PDB entry 9FP5 | electron microscopy, 2.50 A resolution | chains A and B of the 4 polymer chains in the assembly

== Chain A ==
Molecule: Capsid protein VP1
Organism: Coxsackievirus A9
Reference sequence: P21404 (POLG_CXA9); residues 1-299 here correspond to UniProt positions 569-867 (UniProt number = residue number + 568)
Sequence (299 residues; each row starts with the number of its first residue):
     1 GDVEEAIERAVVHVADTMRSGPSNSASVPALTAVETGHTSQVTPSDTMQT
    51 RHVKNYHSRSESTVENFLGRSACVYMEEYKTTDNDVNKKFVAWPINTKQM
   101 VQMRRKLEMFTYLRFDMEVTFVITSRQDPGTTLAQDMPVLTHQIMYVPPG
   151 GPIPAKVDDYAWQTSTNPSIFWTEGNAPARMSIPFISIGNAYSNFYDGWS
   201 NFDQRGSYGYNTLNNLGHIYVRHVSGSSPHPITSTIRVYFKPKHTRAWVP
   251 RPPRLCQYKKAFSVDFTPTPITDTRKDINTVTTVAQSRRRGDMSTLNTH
Disordered / not traced: 1, 8-10, 284-299
Sequence notes: variant Val11 (Arg579 in P21404), Val12 (Cys580 in P21404), His13 (Thr581 in P21404), Ser20 (Thr588 in P21404), Asn84 (Lys652 in P21404), Asp85 (His653 in P21404), His142 (Arg710 in P21404)
Swiss-Prot annotation at these positions:
  - motif: Arg290 to Asp292 (Cell attachment site)
  - site: His299 (Cleavage)

== Chain B ==
Molecule: Capsid protein VP2
Organism: Coxsackievirus A9
Reference sequence: P21404 (POLG_CXA9); residues 1-261 here correspond to UniProt positions 70-330 (UniProt number = residue number + 69)
Sequence (261 residues; numbered 1 to 261; the number before each row is that of its first residue):
     1 SPTVEECGYSDRVRSITLGNSTITTQECANVVVGYGRWPTYLRDDEATAE
    51 DQPTQPDVATCRFYTLDSIKWEKGSVGWWWKFPEALSDMGLFGQNMQYHY
   101 LGRAGYTIHVQCNASKFHQGCLLVVCVPEAEMGGAVVGQAFSATAMANGD
   151 KAYEFTSATQSDQTKVQTAIHNAGMGVGVGNLTIYPHQWINLRTNNSATI
   201 VMPYINSVPMDNMFRHYNFTLMVIPFVKLDYADTASTYVPITVTVAPMCA
   251 EYNGLRLAQAQ
Disordered / not traced: 1-9, 261
Sequence notes: variant Val110 (Leu179 in P21404)
Swiss-Prot annotation at these positions:
  - site: Gln261 (Cleavage)

== Interface between chain A and chain B ==
Residue-residue contacts - 89 pairs, chain A then chain B:
  Val34(A) - Trp189(B)
  Glu35(A) - Gln188(B)
  Glu35(A) - Trp189(B)
  Glu35(A) - Asn191(B)  hydrogen bond
  Glu35(A) - Thr194(B)  hydrogen bond
  Glu35(A) - Asn195(B)
  Thr36(A) - Ala29(B)
  Thr36(A) - Asn30(B)
  Thr36(A) - Val32(B)
  Thr36(A) - Gln188(B)  hydrogen bond (backbone-side chain)
  Thr111(A) - Glu129(B)
  Tyr112(A) - Glu129(B)  hydrogen bond
  Tyr112(A) - Asn206(B)
  Tyr112(A) - Ser207(B)
  Asn190(A) - Ser207(B)  hydrogen bond (backbone-backbone)
  Asn190(A) - Val208(B)
  Asn190(A) - Pro209(B)
  Ala191(A) - Ser207(B)
  Phe195(A) - Glu129(B)
  Phe195(A) - Glu131(B)
  Tyr196(A) - Glu129(B)
  Tyr196(A) - Glu131(B)
  Tyr196(A) - His216(B)
  Asp197(A) - Lys81(B)  salt bridge
  Asp197(A) - Glu129(B)  hydrogen bond (backbone-side chain)
  Asp197(A) - Ala130(B)
  Asp197(A) - Glu131(B)
  Asp197(A) - His216(B)  hydrogen bond (backbone-side chain)
  Asp197(A) - Tyr217(B)  hydrogen bond (backbone-backbone)
  Gly198(A) - Arg215(B)
  Trp199(A) - Phe141(B)
  Trp199(A) - Ser142(B)
  Trp199(A) - Ala143(B)  hydrophobic
  Trp199(A) - Met146(B)  hydrophobic
  Trp199(A) - Arg215(B)  hydrogen bond (backbone-backbone)
  Trp199(A) - Tyr217(B)
  Ser200(A) - Arg215(B)  hydrogen bond (backbone-side chain)
  Asn201(A) - Arg215(B)
  Phe202(A) - Tyr100(B)  hydrophobic
  Phe202(A) - Asn212(B)
  Phe202(A) - Arg215(B)
  Phe202(A) - Ala260(B)
  Gln204(A) - Glu84(B)  hydrogen bond
  Gln204(A) - Ala143(B)
  Gln204(A) - Phe214(B)  hydrogen bond (side chain-backbone)
  Gln204(A) - Tyr217(B)
  Tyr208(A) - Glu131(B)
  Tyr208(A) - Met132(B)  hydrogen bond (side chain-backbone)
  Tyr208(A) - Phe141(B)  hydrophobic
  Tyr208(A) - Met146(B)  hydrophobic
  Gly209(A) - Glu131(B)
  Tyr210(A) - Glu131(B)
  Val249(A) - Tyr35(B)
  Val249(A) - Pro128(B)  hydrophobic
  Pro250(A) - Ile184(B)
  Pro250(A) - Tyr185(B)
  Arg251(A) - Pro128(B)  hydrogen bond (side chain-backbone)
  Arg251(A) - Glu129(B)  hydrogen bond (side chain-backbone)
  Arg251(A) - Tyr185(B)
  Pro252(A) - Val177(B)
  Pro252(A) - Asn181(B)
  Pro252(A) - Ile184(B)
  Pro252(A) - Tyr185(B)
  Pro253(A) - Val177(B)
  Arg254(A) - Gly176(B)
  Leu255(A) - Gly176(B)  hydrogen bond (backbone-backbone)
  Leu255(A) - Gly178(B)
  Cys256(A) - Asn172(B)  hydrogen bond
  Cys256(A) - Gly176(B)  hydrogen bond (backbone-backbone)
  Lys259(A) - Val137(B)
  Lys260(A) - Gly138(B)
  Val264(A) - Glu131(B)
  Asp265(A) - Gly133(B)
  Asp265(A) - Gly134(B)  hydrogen bond (side chain-backbone)
  Asp265(A) - Val137(B)
  Asp265(A) - Gly138(B)  hydrogen bond (side chain-backbone)
  Phe266(A) - Val137(B)
  Phe266(A) - Gln167(B)
  Phe266(A) - Asn172(B)
  Phe266(A) - Gly174(B)
  Phe266(A) - Met175(B)
  Phe266(A) - Gly176(B)
  Pro268(A) - Thr159(B)
  Pro268(A) - Gln167(B)
  Pro268(A) - His171(B)
  Pro268(A) - Asn172(B)
  Thr269(A) - His171(B)  hydrogen bond (backbone-side chain)
  Thr269(A) - Asn172(B)  hydrogen bond (backbone-side chain)
  Ile271(A) - His171(B)
Other interface residues (no listed pair), chain A (39 interface residues in all): Gly37, Gly189, Asp203, Thr267
Other interface residues (no listed pair), chain B (52 interface residues in all): Ala169, Val179, His187, Ile205, Thr220

== Overview ==
Chain A and chain B form an interface of 39 and 52 residues respectively; the contacts include 22 hydrogen
bonds and 1 salt bridge. Polar contacts include Asp197(A)-Lys81(B), Glu35(A)-Asn191(B) and Glu35(A)-Thr194(B).
Chain A is Capsid protein VP1 and chain B is Capsid protein VP2, both from Coxsackievirus A9; the structure,
Coxsackievirus A9 bound with CL213, was determined by electron microscopy (same publication as 8S7J, 9EXI,
9FA9, 9FCZ, 9FGN, 9FO2 and 9FO5).
